PDB entry 4LF9 | X-ray diffraction, 3.28 A resolution | chains A and E of the 21 polymer chains in the assembly

Chain A:
Molecule: 16S rRNA
From: Thermus thermophilus
Sequence (1522 nucleotides; each row starts with the number of its first residue; note: 42 numbers in that range are skipped by the numbering (no residue carries them; nothing is unmodelled there); a row labelled like 190A-190L holds insertion residues (190A, then the next letters in order); numbering starts at 0):
     0 UUUGUUGGAG AGUUUGAUCC UGGCUCAGGG UGAACGCUGG CGGCGUGCCU AAGACAUGCA
    60 AGUCGUGCGG G
    73 CCGCGGGGUU UU
    88 ACUCCG
    95 UGGUC
   101 AGCGGCGGAC GGGUGAGUAA CGCGUGGGU
  129A G
   130 ACCUACCCGG AAGAGGGGGA CAACCCGGGG AAACUCGGGC UAAUCCCCCA UGUGGACCCG
   190 C
190A-190L CCCUUGGGGUGU
   191 GUCCAAAGGG CUUU
   216 GCCCGCUUCC GGAUGGGCCC GCGUCCCAUC AGCUAGUUGG UGGGGUAAUG GCCCACCAAG
   276 GCGACGACGG GUAGCCGGUC UGAGAGGAUG GCCGGCCACA GGGGCACUGA GACACGGGCC
   336 CCACUCCUAC GGGAGGCAGC AGUUAGGAAU CUUCCGCAAU GGGCGCAAGC CUGACGGAGC
   396 GACGCCGCUU GGAGGAAGAA GCCCUUCGGG GUGUAAACUC CUGAA
   442 CCCGGGACGA AACCCCCGAC GA
   474 GGGGACUGAC GGUACCGGG
   494 GUAAUAGCGC CGGCCAACUC CGUGCCAGCA GCCGCGGUAA UACGGAGGGC GCGAGCGUUA
   554 CCCGGAUUCA CUGGGCGUAA AGGGCGUGUA GGCGGCCUGG GGCGUCCCAU GUGAAAGACC
   614 ACGGCUCAAC CGUGGGGGAG CGUGGGAUAC GCUCAGGCUA GACGGUGGGA GAGGGUGGUG
   674 GAAUUCCCGG AGUAGCGGUG AAAUGCGCAG AUACCGGGAG GAACGCCGAU GGCGAAGGCA
   734 GCCACCUGGU CCACCCGUGA CGCUGAGGCG CGAAAGCGUG GGGAGCAAAC CGGAUUAGAU
   794 ACCCGGGUAG UCCACGCCCU AAACGAUGCG CGCUAGGUCU CUGGGUCU
   848 CCUGGGGGCC GAAGCUAACG CGUUAAGCGC GCCGCCUGGG GAGUACGGCC GCAAGGCUGA
   908 AACUCAAAGG AAUUGACGGG GGCCCGCACA AGCGGUGGAG CAUGUGGUUU AAUUCGAAGX
   968 AACGCGAAGA ACCUUACCAG GCCUUGACAU GCUAGG
 1003A G
  1004 AACCCGGGUG AAAGCCUGGG GUGCCCC
1030A-1030D GCGA
  1031 GGGGAGCCCU AGCACAGGUG CUGCAUGGCC GUCGUCAGCU CGUGCCGUGA GGUGUUGGGU
  1091 UAAGUCCCGC AACGAGCGCA ACCCCCGCCG UUAGUUGCCA GCGGUUCGGC CGGGCACUCU
  1151 AACGGGACUG CCCGCGAAA
  1171 GCGGGAGGAA GGAGGGGACG ACGUCUGGUC AGCAUGGCCC UUACGGCCUG GGCGACACAC
  1231 GUGCUACAAU GCCCACUACA AAGCGAUGCC ACCCGGCAAC GGGGAGCUAA UCGCAAAAAG
  1291 GUGGGCCCAG UUCGGAUUGG GGUCUGCAAC CCGACCCCAU GAAGCCGGAA UCGCUAGUAA
  1351 UCGCGGAUCA G
 1361A C
  1362 CAUGCCGCGG UGAAUACGUU CCCGGGCCUU GUACACACXG CCXGUXACGC CAUGGGAGCG
  1422 GGCUCUACCC GAAGUCGCCG GG
  1446 AGCCUACGGG
  1459 CAGGCGCCGA GGGUAGGGCC CGUGACUGGG GCGAAGUCGU AACAAGGUAG CUGUACCGGA
  1519 AGGUGCGGCU GGAUCCACUC CUUUCU
Not modelled in the structure: 0-4, 1534-1538
Construct notes: conflict C1534 (A2157 in M26923.1), A1535 (C2158 in M26923.1)
Modified positions: PSU (pseudouridine-5'-monophosphate) at position 516, 7MG (7N-methyl-8-hydroguanosine-5'-monophosphate) at position 527, M2G (N2-dimethylguanosine-5'-monophosphate) at position 966, 5MC (5-methylcytidine-5'-monophosphate) at position 967, 2MG (2N-methylguanosine-5'-monophosphate) at position 1207, 5MC (5-methylcytidine-5'-monophosphate) at position 1400, 4OC (4n,o2'-methylcytidine-5'-monophosphate) at position 1402, 5MC (5-methylcytidine-5'-monophosphate) at position 1404, 5MC (5-methylcytidine-5'-monophosphate) at position 1407, UR3 (3-methyluridine-5'-monophoshate) at position 1498, MA6 (6N-dimethyladenosine-5'-monophoshate) at position 1518, MA6 (6N-dimethyladenosine-5'-monophoshate) at position 1519, PSU (pseudouridine-5'-monophosphate) at position 1540, PSU (pseudouridine-5'-monophosphate) at position 1541
Ion coordination: Mg2+ site 1: U12, G22; Mg2+ site 2: U12, A914; Mg2+ site 3 near G21 (its only coordinating residue here); Mg2+ site 4: C48, G115; Mg2+ site 5: A53, A353; Mg2+ site 6 near G105 (its only coordinating residue here); Mg2+ site 7: A116, G117, G289; Mg2+ site 8: C121, G124, U125, G236; Mg2+ site 9: C174, C175; Mg2+ site 10: U182, G183; Mg2+ site 11 near A195 (its only coordinating residue here); Mg2+ site 12 near U264 (its only coordinating residue here); 4 more K+ sites not listed; 64 more Mg2+ sites not listed
Ligand contacts: gentamicin c1a (LLL; (2R,3R,4R,5R)-2-((1S,2S,3R,4S,6R)-4,6-diamino-3-((2R,3R,6S)-3-amino-6-(aminomethyl)-tetrahydro-2H-pyran-2-yloxy)-2-hydr oxycyclohexyloxy)-5-methyl-4-(methylamino)-tetrahydro-2H-pyran-3,5-diol): 5MC_1404, G1405, U1406, 5MC_1407, A1408, C1409, G1491, A1492, A1493, G1494, U1495

Chain E:
Molecule: ribosomal protein S5
From: Thermus thermophilus
UniProtKB: Q5SHQ5 (RS5_THET8); numbering as in UniProt (aligned over 1-162)
Amino-acid sequence (162 residues; row label = number of the first residue in the row):
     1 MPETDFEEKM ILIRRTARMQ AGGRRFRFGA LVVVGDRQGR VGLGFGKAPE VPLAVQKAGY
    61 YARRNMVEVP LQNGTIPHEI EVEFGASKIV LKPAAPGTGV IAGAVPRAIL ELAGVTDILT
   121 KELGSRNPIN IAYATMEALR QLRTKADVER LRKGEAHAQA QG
Not modelled in the structure: 1-4, 156-162

Interface between chain A and chain E:
Residue-residue contacts (80):
  U5(A) - Ala95(E)  base contact
  G6(A) - Ala94(E)  base contact
  G6(A) - Ala95(E)  hydrogen bond to the base
  G6(A) - Thr98(E)  hydrogen bond to the base
  G6(A) - Leu119(E)  base contact
  G7(A) - Lys92(E)  base contact
  G7(A) - Leu119(E)  sugar contact
  G7(A) - Thr120(E)  hydrogen bond to the sugar
  G7(A) - Lys121(E)  base contact
  A8(A) - Ile101(E)  sugar contact
  A8(A) - Ala102(E)  hydrogen bond to the sugar
  A8(A) - Gly103(E)  sugar contact
  A8(A) - Arg107(E)  base contact
  A8(A) - Thr120(E)  sugar contact
  G9(A) - Lys121(E)  salt bridge to the phosphate
  G9(A) - Glu122(E)  hydrogen bond to the phosphate
  G9(A) - Arg126(E)  base contact
  A10(A) - Arg126(E)  salt bridge to the phosphate
  G15(A) - Ala17(E)  hydrogen bond to the base
  G15(A) - Arg18(E)  base contact
  G15(A) - Arg24(E)  hydrogen bond to the sugar
  A16(A) - Thr16(E)  sugar contact
  A16(A) - Ala17(E)  hydrogen bond to the sugar
  U17(A) - Arg14(E)  phosphate contact
  U17(A) - Thr16(E)  sugar contact
  C18(A) - Arg14(E)  salt bridge to the phosphate
  C18(A) - Asn127(E)  hydrogen bond to the phosphate
  C18(A) - Asn130(E)  phosphate contact
  C19(A) - Ala86(E)  phosphate contact
  C19(A) - Ser125(E)  hydrogen bond to the phosphate
  C19(A) - Asn127(E)  hydrogen bond to the phosphate
  C19(A) - Asn130(E)  hydrogen bond to the phosphate
  U20(A) - Ala86(E)  phosphate contact
  G558(A) - Lys121(E)  phosphate contact
  A559(A) - Lys121(E)  salt bridge to the phosphate
  A559(A) - Arg126(E)  salt bridge to the phosphate
  U560(A) - Leu123(E)  base contact
  A864(A) - Gly85(E)  phosphate contact
  U921(A) - Arg18(E)  sugar contact
  U921(A) - Met19(E)  hydrogen bond to the sugar
  G922(A) - Met19(E)  sugar contact
  G922(A) - Gln20(E)  sugar contact
  G922(A) - Ala21(E)  phosphate contact
  A923(A) - Ala21(E)  phosphate contact
  C1069(A) - Gln20(E)  phosphate contact
  C1069(A) - Arg25(E)  phosphate contact
  U1070(A) - Arg18(E)  salt bridge to the phosphate
  U1070(A) - Gln20(E)  phosphate contact
  U1070(A) - Arg25(E)  salt bridge to the phosphate
  C1071(A) - Arg27(E)  salt bridge to the phosphate
  G1072(A) - Pro49(E)  phosphate contact
  G1072(A) - Lys57(E)  salt bridge to the phosphate
  U1073(A) - Lys57(E)  salt bridge to the phosphate
  G1074(A) - Tyr60(E)  phosphate contact
  G1074(A) - Tyr61(E)  hydrogen bond to the phosphate
  G1077(A) - Lys47(E)  hydrogen bond to the base
  U1078(A) - Phe84(E)  sugar contact
  U1078(A) - Ile129(E)  sugar contact
  U1078(A) - Asn130(E)  hydrogen bond to the sugar
  U1078(A) - Tyr133(E)  phosphate contact
  G1079(A) - Arg14(E)  hydrogen bond to the phosphate
  G1079(A) - Tyr133(E)  hydrogen bond to the phosphate
  A1080(A) - Arg14(E)  salt bridge to the phosphate
  A1080(A) - Thr16(E)  hydrogen bond to the phosphate
  A1080(A) - Ala17(E)  sugar contact
  A1080(A) - Phe45(E)  phosphate contact
  A1080(A) - Lys47(E)  salt bridge to the phosphate
  G1081(A) - Thr16(E)  hydrogen bond to the phosphate
  G1081(A) - Ala17(E)  phosphate contact
  G1081(A) - Arg18(E)  phosphate contact
  G1081(A) - Arg27(E)  salt bridge to the phosphate
  C1192(A) - Arg25(E)  hydrogen bond to the base
  G1193(A) - Arg25(E)  sugar contact
  U1194(A) - Gly22(E)  sugar contact
  A1396(A) - Met19(E)  base contact
  C1397(A) - Arg24(E)  salt bridge to the phosphate
  A1398(A) - Met19(E)  base contact
  A1398(A) - Gln20(E)  base contact
  A1398(A) - Gly22(E)  base contact
  A1398(A) - Gly23(E)  base contact
Also at the interface, not in a pair above, chain A (37 interface residues in all): G1082
Also at the interface, not in a pair above, chain E (43 interface residues in all): Arg15, Ser87, Pro93

Summary:
The interface between chain A and chain E involves 37 residues on one side and 43 on the other, with 21
hydrogen bonds and 14 salt bridges. Polar contacts include G6(A)-Ala95(E), G6(A)-Thr98(E) and G15(A)-Ala17(E).
Ligands of chain A: gentamicin c1a.
Here chain A is 16S rRNA and chain E is ribosomal protein S5, both from Thermus thermophilus. Entry 4LF9
(Crystal Structure of 30S ribosomal subunit from Thermus thermophilus) was determined by X-ray diffraction.
